Entry 8XYZ (electron microscopy, 2.96 A resolution); this record covers chains B and A.

[Chain B]
Protein: Signal peptide, Spike protein S1
Organism: Severe acute respiratory syndrome coronavirus 2
Notes: fragment: rbd
UniProt: P0DTC2 (SPIKE_SARS2); residue numbers follow UniProt; this construct covers 323-541
Chain sequence (273 residues; row label = number of the first residue in the row):
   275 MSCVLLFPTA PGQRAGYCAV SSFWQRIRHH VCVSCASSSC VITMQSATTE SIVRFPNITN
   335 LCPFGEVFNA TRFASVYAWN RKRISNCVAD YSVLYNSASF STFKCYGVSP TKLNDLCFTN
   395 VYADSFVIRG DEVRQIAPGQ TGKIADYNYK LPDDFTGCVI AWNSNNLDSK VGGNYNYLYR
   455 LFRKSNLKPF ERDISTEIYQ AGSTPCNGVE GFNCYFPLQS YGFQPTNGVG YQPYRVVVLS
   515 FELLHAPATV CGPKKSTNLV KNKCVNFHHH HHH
Unresolved in the structure: 275-332, 528-547
Disulfides: Cys480-Cys488
Sequence notes: expression tag (542-547)
UniProt features mapped onto this chain:
  - region: Arg403 to Asp405 (Integrin-binding motif), Asn448 to Phe456 (Immunodominant HLA epitope recognized by the CD8+)
  - glycosylation: Thr323 (O-linked (GalNAc) threonine), Ser325 (O-linked (HexNAc...) serine), Asn331 (N-linked (GlcNAc...) (complex) asparagine), Asn343 (N-linked (GlcNAc...) (complex) asparagine)
  - natural variant: Gly339 (G339D: In strain: Omicron/BA.1, Omicron/BA.2 and 4 more; G339H: In strain: Omicron/BA.2.75, Omicron/XBB.1.5 and 1 more), Arg346 (R346K: In strain: Mu/B.1.621; R346T: In strain: Omicron/BQ.1.1, Omicron/XBB.1.5 and 1 more), Leu368 (L368I: In strain: Omicron/XBB.1.5, Omicron/EG.5.1), Ser371 (S371F: In strain: Omicron/BA.2, Omicron/BA.2.12.1 and 6 more; S371L: In strain: Omicron/BA.1), Ser373 (S373P: In strain: Omicron/BA.1, Omicron/BA.2 and 7 more), Ser375 (S375F: In strain: Omicron/BA.1, Omicron/BA.2 and 7 more), Thr376 (T376A: In strain: Omicron/BA.2, Omicron/BA.2.12.1 and 5 more), Asp405 (D405N: In strain: Omicron/BA.2, Omicron/BA.2.12.1 and 6 more), Arg408 (R408S: In strain: Omicron/BA.2, Omicron/BA.2.12.1 and 6 more), Lys417 (K417N: In strain: Beta/B.1.351, Omicron/BA.1 and 8 more; K417T: In strain: Gamma/P.1), Asn440 (N440K: In strain: Omicron/BA.1, Omicron/BA.2 and 7 more), Lys444 (K444T: In strain: Omicron/BQ.1.1), 16 further natural variant entries in UniProt
  - mutagenesis: Asn331 (N331Q: Reduced viral infectivity), Asn343 (N343Q: Reduced viral infectivity), Leu452 (L452R: Increased resistance to neutralizing antibodies. Decreases HLA binding to NF9 epitope. Increased binding affinity to human ACE2), Tyr453 (Y453F: Decreased HLA binding to NF9 epitope. Increased binding affinity to human ACE2), Ala475 (A475V: Increased resistance to neutralizing antibodies), Val483 (V483A: Increased resistance to neutralizing antibodies), Glu484 (E484D: Increased replication in human TMEM106B overexpressing cells), Phe490 (F490L: Increased resistance to neutralizing antibodies and human covalescent sera neutralization), Gln493 (Q493N: Reduced host ACE2-binding affinity in vitro; Q493Y: Reduced host ACE2-binding affinity in vitro), Asn501 (N501T: Reduced host ACE2-binding affinity in vitro; N501Y: Increased binding affinity to human ACE2), His519 (H519P: Increased resistance to human covalescent sera neutralization)

[Chain A]
Protein: Angiotensin-converting enzyme
Organism: Vulpes vulpes
Notes: EC 3.4.-.-
UniProt: A0A3Q7RAT9 (A0A3Q7RAT9_VULVU); residues 2-614 here correspond to UniProt positions 1-613 (UniProt number = residue number - 1)
Chain sequence (613 residues; each row starts with the number of its first residue):
     2 MSGSSWLLLS LAALTAAQST EDLVNTFLEK FNYEAEELSY QSSLASWDYN TNISDENVQK
    62 MNNAGAKWSA FYEEQSKLAK TYPLEEIQDS TVKRQLRALQ HSGSSVLSAD KNQRLNTILN
   122 SMSTIYSTGK ACNPSNPQEC LLLEPGLDDI MENSKDYNER LWAWEGWRSE VGKQLRPLYE
   182 EYVALKNEMA RANNYEDYGD YWRGDYEEEW ENGYNYSRNQ LIDDVEHTFT QIMPLYQHLH
   242 AYVRTKLMDT YPSYISPTGC LPAHLLGDMW GRFWTNLYPL TVPFGQKPNI DVTNAMVNQS
   302 WDARKIFKEA EKFFVSVGLP NMTQGFWENS MLTEPSDSRK VVCHPTAWDL GKGDFRIKMC
   362 TKVTMDDFLT AHHEMGHIQY DMAYAAQPFL LRNGANEGFH EAVGEIMSLS AATPNHLKNI
   422 GLLPPSFFED SETEINFLLK QALTIVGTLP FTYMLEKWRW MVFKGEIPKD QWMKTWWEMK
   482 RNIVGVVEPV PHDETYCDPA SLFHVANDYS FIRYYTRTIY QFQFQEALCQ IAKHEGPLHK
   542 CDISNSSEAG QKLLEMLKLG KSKPWTYALE IVVGAKNMDV RPLLNYFEPL FTWLKEQNRN
   602 SFVGWNTDWS PYA
Unresolved in the structure: 2-18
Disulfides: Cys530-Cys542
Ion coordination: Zn2+: His374, His378, Glu402

[Chain B / chain A interface]
Pairs across the interface (24):
  Lys417(B) - Glu30(A)  salt bridge
  Tyr449(B) - Glu38(A)  hydrogen bond
  Tyr449(B) - Gln42(A)
  Tyr453(B) - Tyr34(A)
  Leu455(B) - Tyr34(A)  hydrophobic
  Phe456(B) - Glu30(A)
  Phe486(B) - Leu79(A)  hydrophobic
  Asn487(B) - Leu24(A)
  Tyr489(B) - Thr27(A)
  Tyr489(B) - Phe28(A)
  Gln493(B) - Tyr34(A)
  Gln493(B) - Glu35(A)  hydrogen bond
  Gly496(B) - Glu38(A)
  Gly496(B) - Lys353(A)  hydrogen bond (backbone-side chain)
  Gln498(B) - Glu38(A)
  Gln498(B) - Gln42(A)
  Thr500(B) - Tyr41(A)  hydrogen bond
  Thr500(B) - Asp355(A)
  Asn501(B) - Tyr41(A)  hydrogen bond
  Asn501(B) - Lys353(A)
  Gly502(B) - Lys353(A)  hydrogen bond (backbone-backbone)
  Gly502(B) - Gly354(A)
  Tyr505(B) - Glu37(A)  hydrogen bond
  Tyr505(B) - Lys353(A)
Interface residues without a listed pair, chain B (19 interface residues in all): Gly446, Ala475, Ser477, Tyr495
Interface residues without a listed pair, chain A (20 interface residues in all): Gln19, Leu45, Thr82, Tyr83, Asn330, Arg357
The authors on this interface:
  - residue pairs: Lys417(B)-Glu30(A) (salt bridge), Tyr449(B)-Glu38(A) (hydrogen bond), Gln493(B)-Tyr34(A) (hydrogen bond), Gln493(B)-Glu35(A) (hydrogen bond), Gly496(B)-Lys353(A) (hydrogen bond), Gln498(B)-Glu38(A), Gln498(B)-Tyr41(A), Gln498(B)-Gln42(A), Thr500(B)-Tyr41(A) (hydrogen bond), Asn501(B)-Tyr41(A) (hydrogen bond), Gly502(B)-Lys353(A) (hydrogen bond), Tyr505(B)-Glu37(A) (hydrogen bond), Asp355(A)-Thr500(B) (hydrogen bond)
  - interface residues, chain B: Gly446(B), Ser477(B), Phe486(B), Tyr495(B)
  - hot spots on chain B (mutagenesis) - Q498Y (4- fold): increased binding to Angiotensin-converting enzyme (chain A)

[Overview]
Chain B and chain A form an interface of 19 and 20 residues respectively; the contacts include 7 hydrogen
bonds and 1 salt bridge. Among the polar pairs are Lys417(B)-Glu30(A), Tyr449(B)-Glu38(A) and
Gln493(B)-Glu35(A). The authors report a salt bridge between Lys417(B) and Glu30(A); hydrogen bonds between
Tyr449(B) and Glu38(A), Gln493(B) and Tyr34(A) and Gln493(B) and Glu35(A) among others; contacts between
Gln498(B) and Glu38(A), Gln498(B) and Tyr41(A) and Gln498(B) and Gln42(A). The paper reports that Q498Y of
chain B increases binding to Angiotensin-converting enzyme (chain A); interface residues Gly446(B), Ser477(B)
and Phe486(B) among others.
Here chain B is Signal peptide, Spike protein S1 (Severe acute respiratory syndrome coronavirus 2) and chain A
is Angiotensin-converting enzyme (Vulpes vulpes). Entry 8XYZ (The structure of fox ACE2 and PT RBD complex)
was determined by electron microscopy, deposited together with 8XZB and 8XZD.
